Entry 4RH9 (X-ray diffraction, 1.60 A resolution); this record covers chains A and B.

# Chain A
Molecule: Tyrosine-protein phosphatase non-receptor type 3
Source organism: Homo sapiens
Notes: EC 3.1.3.48; fragment: Catalytic domain
UniProtKB: P26045 (PTN3_HUMAN); residues 628-909 here = UniProt positions 628-909
Amino-acid sequence (306 residues; numbered -23 to 909; 627 numbers in that range are skipped by the numbering (no residue carries them; nothing is unmodelled there); the number before each row is that of its first residue; numbers below 1 keep their minus sign (Met-23 is residue -23)):
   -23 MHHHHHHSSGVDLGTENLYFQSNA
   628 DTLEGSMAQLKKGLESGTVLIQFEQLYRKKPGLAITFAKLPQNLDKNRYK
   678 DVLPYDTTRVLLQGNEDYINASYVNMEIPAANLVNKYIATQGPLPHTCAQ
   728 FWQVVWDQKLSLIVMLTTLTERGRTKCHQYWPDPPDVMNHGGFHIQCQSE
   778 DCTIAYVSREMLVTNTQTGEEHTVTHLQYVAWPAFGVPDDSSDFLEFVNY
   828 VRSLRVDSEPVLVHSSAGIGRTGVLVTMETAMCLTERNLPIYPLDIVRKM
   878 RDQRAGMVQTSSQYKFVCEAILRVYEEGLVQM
Not modelled in the structure: -23 to -1, 909
Sequence notes: expression tag (-23 to 0); engineered mutation Ala811 (Asp in P26045), Phe812 (His in P26045), Ser842 (Cys in P26045), Gly883 (Met in P26045)
What the authors report for this chain:
  - conformationally variable residues (side-chain flip): Phe812
  - mutagenesis - Y676I: abolished catalytic activity with Epidermal growth factor receptor substrate 15 (chain B)
  - catalytic residues: Gln886 (by similarity / conservation)

# Chain B
Molecule: Epidermal growth factor receptor substrate 15
Notes: fragment: pTyr849 peptide
UniProtKB: P42566 (EPS15_HUMAN); numbering as in UniProt (aligned over 846-854)
Amino-acid sequence (9 residues; row label = number of the first residue in the row):
   846 FSAYPSEED
Not modelled in the structure: 854
Modified residues: Tyr849 (o-phosphotyrosine; PTR)
Swiss-Prot annotation at these positions:
  - modified residue: Tyr849 (Phosphotyrosine)
What the authors report for this chain:
  - mutagenesis - P850V: increased binding to Tyrosine-protein phosphatase non-receptor type 3 (chain A)
  - post-translational modification sites: Tyr849 (citing earlier work)

# Chain A / chain B interface
Contacting residue pairs - 25 pairs, chain A then chain B:
  Leu671(A) - Phe846(B)  hydrophobic
  Asp672(A) - Phe846(B)
  Tyr676(A) - Ser847(B)
  Tyr676(A) - Ala848(B)
  Tyr676(A) - Tyr849(B)
  Tyr676(A) - Pro850(B)
  Lys677(A) - Phe846(B)
  Lys677(A) - Ser847(B)  hydrogen bond (backbone-backbone)
  Asp678(A) - Ala848(B)
  Asp678(A) - Tyr849(B)  hydrogen bond (side chain-backbone)
  Val679(A) - Tyr849(B)
  Phe812(A) - Pro850(B)
  Phe812(A) - Ser851(B)
  Phe812(A) - Glu852(B)
  Phe812(A) - Glu853(B)
  Ser842(A) - Tyr849(B)
  Ser843(A) - Tyr849(B)
  Ala844(A) - Tyr849(B)
  Gly845(A) - Tyr849(B)
  Ile846(A) - Tyr849(B)
  Gly847(A) - Tyr849(B)
  Arg848(A) - Tyr849(B)
  Gln886(A) - Tyr849(B)
  Gln886(A) - Pro850(B)  hydrogen bond (side chain-backbone)
  Gln886(A) - Ser851(B)
Interface residues without a listed pair, chain A (17 interface residues in all): Arg675, Arg749
Interface features reported in the paper:
  - pairs named by the authors: Phe812(A)-Glu852(B) (hydrophobic contact), Phe812(A)-Glu853(B) (hydrophobic contact)

# Overview
17 residues of chain A and 8 residues of chain B are in contact; the contacts include 3 hydrogen bonds. Among
the polar pairs are Asp678(A)-Tyr849(B), Gln886(A)-Pro850(B) and Lys677(A)-Ser847(B). The authors report
hydrophobic contacts between Phe812(A) and Glu852(B) and Phe812(A) and Glu853(B). From the paper: the
catalytic residue Gln886(A); Y676I of chain A abolishes catalytic activity with Epidermal growth factor
receptor substrate 15 (chain B).
Here chain A is Tyrosine-protein phosphatase non-receptor type 3 (Homo sapiens) and chain B is Epidermal
growth factor receptor substrate 15. Entry 4RH9 (Crystal structure of PTPN3 (PTPH1) H812F, M883G mutant in
complex with Eps15 pTyr849 peptide) was determined by X-ray diffraction (same publication as 4RH5, 4RHG, 4RI4,
4RI5 and 4S0G).
